Entry 4L07 (X-ray diffraction, 1.75 A resolution); this record covers chains A and B.

[Chain A (and B)]
Name: Hydrolase, isochorismatase family
From: Pseudomonas putida
Notes: chain B of this document is another copy of the same molecule, construct and numbering; everything in this record applies to it too
Reference sequence: F8G0M0 (F8G0M0_PSEPU); residue numbers follow UniProt; this construct covers 1-208
Chain sequence (208 residues; row label = number of the first residue in the row):
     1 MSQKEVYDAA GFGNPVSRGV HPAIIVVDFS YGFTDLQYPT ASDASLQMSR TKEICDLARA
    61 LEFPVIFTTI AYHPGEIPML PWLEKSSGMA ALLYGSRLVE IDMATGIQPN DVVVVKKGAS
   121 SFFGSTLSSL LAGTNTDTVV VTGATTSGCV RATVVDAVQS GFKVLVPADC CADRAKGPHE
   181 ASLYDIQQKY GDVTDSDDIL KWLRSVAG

[How chain A and chain B interact]
Residue-residue contacts - 104 pairs, chain A then chain B:
  Gln-3(A) / Ala-175(B)
  Gln-3(A) / Pro-178(B)
  Val-6(A) / Arg-174(B)
  Tyr-7(A) / Pro-178(B)
  Ala-9(A) / Pro-39(B)
  Ala-10(A) / Pro-39(B)
  Ala-10(A) / Thr-40(B)
  Ala-10(A) / Gly-88(B)
  Gly-11(A) / Lys-85(B)
  Gly-11(A) / Ser-86(B)
  Gly-11(A) / Ser-87(B)  hydrogen bond (backbone-backbone)
  Gly-11(A) / Gly-88(B)
  Phe-12(A) / Lys-85(B)
  Phe-12(A) / Ser-86(B)
  Phe-12(A) / Met-89(B)  hydrophobic
  Phe-12(A) / Arg-174(B)
  Gly-13(A) / Lys-85(B)
  Asn-14(A) / Glu-84(B)
  Asn-14(A) / Lys-85(B)  hydrogen bond (backbone-side chain)
  Asn-14(A) / Ser-87(B)  hydrogen bond
  Pro-15(A) / Glu-84(B)
  Val-16(A) / Glu-84(B)
  Val-16(A) / Lys-85(B)
  Ser-17(A) / Glu-84(B)  hydrogen bond (backbone-side chain)
  Pro-39(A) / Ala-9(B)
  Pro-39(A) / Ala-10(B)
  Thr-40(A) / Ala-10(B)
  Pro-81(A) / Val-158(B)
  Pro-81(A) / Gly-161(B)
  Pro-81(A) / Phe-162(B)
  Trp-82(A) / Lys-189(B)  hydrogen bond (side chain-backbone)
  Trp-82(A) / Tyr-190(B)
  Glu-84(A) / Asn-14(B)
  Glu-84(A) / Pro-15(B)
  Glu-84(A) / Val-16(B)
  Glu-84(A) / Ser-17(B)  hydrogen bond (side chain-backbone)
  Glu-84(A) / Lys-163(B)  salt bridge
  Lys-85(A) / Gly-11(B)
  Lys-85(A) / Phe-12(B)
  Lys-85(A) / Gly-13(B)
  Lys-85(A) / Asn-14(B)  hydrogen bond (side chain-backbone)
  Lys-85(A) / Gln-187(B)  hydrogen bond (side chain-backbone)
  Lys-85(A) / Gln-188(B)
  Lys-85(A) / Lys-189(B)
  Lys-85(A) / Tyr-190(B)
  Lys-85(A) / Gly-191(B)  hydrogen bond (side chain-backbone)
  Lys-85(A) / Asp-192(B)  salt bridge
  Ser-86(A) / Gly-11(B)
  Ser-86(A) / Phe-12(B)
  Ser-86(A) / Lys-189(B)  hydrogen bond (side chain-backbone)
  Ser-87(A) / Gly-11(B)  hydrogen bond (backbone-backbone)
  Ser-87(A) / Asn-14(B)  hydrogen bond
  Gly-88(A) / Ala-10(B)
  Gly-88(A) / Gly-11(B)
  Met-89(A) / Phe-12(B)  hydrophobic
  Gly-118(A) / Gln-159(B)
  Ala-119(A) / Gln-159(B)
  Ser-120(A) / Gln-159(B)
  Phe-123(A) / Asp-156(B)
  Phe-123(A) / Gln-159(B)
  Phe-123(A) / Ser-160(B)
  Thr-145(A) / Lys-189(B)  hydrogen bond
  Ser-147(A) / Arg-151(B)  hydrogen bond (backbone-side chain)
  Ser-147(A) / Asp-185(B)
  Ser-147(A) / Lys-189(B)  hydrogen bond
  Gly-148(A) / Lys-189(B)
  Gly-148(A) / Tyr-190(B)
  Arg-151(A) / Ser-147(B)  hydrogen bond (side chain-backbone)
  Arg-151(A) / Arg-151(B)
  Asp-156(A) / Phe-123(B)
  Val-158(A) / Pro-81(B)
  Val-158(A) / Trp-82(B)
  Gln-159(A) / Gly-118(B)
  Gln-159(A) / Ala-119(B)
  Gln-159(A) / Ser-120(B)
  Gln-159(A) / Phe-123(B)
  Ser-160(A) / Phe-123(B)
  Gly-161(A) / Pro-81(B)
  Phe-162(A) / Pro-81(B)
  Lys-163(A) / Glu-84(B)  salt bridge
  Arg-174(A) / Tyr-7(B)
  Arg-174(A) / Phe-12(B)
  Arg-174(A) / Lys-189(B)
  Ala-175(A) / Gln-3(B)
  Pro-178(A) / Gln-3(B)
  Pro-178(A) / Tyr-7(B)
  Pro-178(A) / Asp-185(B)
  Ala-181(A) / Ala-181(B)  hydrophobic
  Asp-185(A) / Ser-147(B)
  Asp-185(A) / Pro-178(B)
  Gln-187(A) / Lys-85(B)  hydrogen bond (backbone-side chain)
  Gln-188(A) / Lys-85(B)
  Lys-189(A) / Trp-82(B)  hydrogen bond (backbone-side chain)
  Lys-189(A) / Lys-85(B)
  Lys-189(A) / Ser-86(B)  hydrogen bond (backbone-side chain)
  Lys-189(A) / Thr-145(B)  hydrogen bond
  Lys-189(A) / Ser-147(B)  hydrogen bond
  Lys-189(A) / Gly-148(B)
  Lys-189(A) / Arg-174(B)
  Tyr-190(A) / Trp-82(B)
  Tyr-190(A) / Lys-85(B)
  Tyr-190(A) / Gly-148(B)
  Gly-191(A) / Lys-85(B)  hydrogen bond (backbone-side chain)
  Asp-192(A) / Lys-85(B)  salt bridge
Other interface residues (no listed pair), chain A (54 interface residues in all): Ala-152, Val-155, Asp-173, Ser-182, Tyr-184, Ile-186
Other interface residues (no listed pair), chain B (54 interface residues in all): Val-6, Ala-152, Val-155, Asp-173, Ser-182, Tyr-184, Ile-186

[Overview]
The chain A/chain B interface involves 54 residues from each chain; the contacts include 22 hydrogen bonds and
4 salt bridges. Polar contacts include Glu-84(A)/Lys-163(B), Lys-85(A)/Asp-192(B) and Asn-14(A)/Lys-85(B).
Both chains are Hydrolase, isochorismatase family (Pseudomonas putida). Entry 4L07 (Crystal structure of the
maleamate amidase Ami from Pseudomonas putida S16) was determined by X-ray diffraction, deposited together
with 4L08.
